6ZP8 - chains B and C of the 28 polymer chains in the assembly; structure by X-ray diffraction, 3.00 A resolution.

# Chain B
Name: Proteasome subunit alpha type-3
From: Saccharomyces cerevisiae S288C
Notes: EC 3.4.25.1
Reference sequence: P23638 (PSA3_YEAST); residues 0-257 here correspond to UniProt positions 1-258 (UniProt number = residue number + 1)
Chain sequence (258 residues; row label = number of the first residue in the row; numbering starts at 0):
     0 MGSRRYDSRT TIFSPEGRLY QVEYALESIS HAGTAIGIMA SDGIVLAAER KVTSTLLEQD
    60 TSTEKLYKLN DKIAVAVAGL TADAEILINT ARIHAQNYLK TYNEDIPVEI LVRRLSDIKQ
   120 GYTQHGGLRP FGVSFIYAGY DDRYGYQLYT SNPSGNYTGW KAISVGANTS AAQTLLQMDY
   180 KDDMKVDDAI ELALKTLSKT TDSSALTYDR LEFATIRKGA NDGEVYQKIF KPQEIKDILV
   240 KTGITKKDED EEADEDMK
Unresolved in the structure: 0, 245-257
Swiss-Prot annotation at these positions:
  - cross-link (Glycyl lysine isopeptide (Lys-Gly)): Lys99 (interchain with G-Cter in ubiquitin), Lys198 (interchain with G-Cter in ubiquitin), Lys230 (interchain with G-Cter in ubiquitin)

# Chain C
Name: Proteasome subunit alpha type-4
From: Saccharomyces cerevisiae S288C
Notes: EC 3.4.25.1
Reference sequence: P40303 (PSA4_YEAST); residues -1 to 252 here correspond to UniProt positions 1-254 (UniProt number = residue number + 2)
Chain sequence (254 residues; each row starts with the number of its first residue; numbers below 1 keep their minus sign (Met-1 is residue -1)):
    -1 MSGYDRALSI FSPDGHIFQV EYALEAVKRG TCAVGVKGKN CVVLGCERRS TLKLQDTRIT
    59 PSKVSKIDSH VVLSFSGLNA DSRILIEKAR VEAQSHRLTL EDPVTVEYLT RYVAGVQQRY
   119 TQSGGVRPFG VSTLIAGFDP RDDEPKLYQT EPSGIYSSWS AQTIGRNSKT VREFLEKNYD
   179 RKEPPATVEE CVKLTVRSLL EVVQTGAKNI EITVVKPDSD IVALSSEEIN QYVTQIEQEK
   239 QEQQEQDKKK KSNH
Unresolved in the structure: -1 to 0, 241-252
Swiss-Prot annotation at these positions:
  - modified residue: Thr58 (Phosphothreonine)

# Interface between chain B and chain C
Contacting residue pairs (77; chain B residue first):
  Arg3(B) - Arg4(C)  hydrogen bond (backbone-side chain)
  Asp6(B) - Tyr2(C)  hydrogen bond
  Asp6(B) - Arg4(C)  salt bridge
  Arg8(B) - Arg4(C)
  Thr10(B) - Leu6(C)
  Thr10(B) - Arg125(C)
  Ile11(B) - Leu6(C)  hydrophobic
  Ile11(B) - Gln17(C)
  Phe12(B) - Gln17(C)  hydrogen bond (backbone-side chain)
  Phe12(B) - Tyr20(C)  hydrophobic
  Phe12(B) - Ala21(C)  hydrophobic
  Phe12(B) - Leu76(C)  hydrophobic
  Phe12(B) - Arg125(C)
  Phe12(B) - Pro126(C)
  Phe12(B) - Gly128(C)
  Ser13(B) - Tyr20(C)
  Pro14(B) - Tyr20(C)  hydrophobic
  Pro14(B) - Glu23(C)
  Glu15(B) - Glu23(C)
  Glu15(B) - Arg27(C)  hydrogen bond (backbone-side chain)
  Gly16(B) - Tyr20(C)
  Gly16(B) - Glu23(C)
  Gly16(B) - Ala24(C)
  Gly16(B) - Arg27(C)  hydrogen bond (backbone-side chain)
  Arg17(B) - Arg27(C)
  Leu18(B) - Leu76(C)  hydrophobic
  Leu18(B) - Arg125(C)
  Met38(B) - Asp54(C)
  Met38(B) - Arg56(C)
  Arg112(B) - Arg81(C)
  Ser115(B) - Arg81(C)  hydrogen bond (backbone-side chain)
  Asp116(B) - Arg81(C)  salt bridge
  Asp116(B) - Ile82(C)
  Gln119(B) - Ala78(C)
  Gln119(B) - Asp79(C)
  Gln119(B) - Ile82(C)
  Thr122(B) - Arg125(C)  hydrogen bond (backbone-side chain)
  Gln123(B) - Tyr118(C)
  Gln123(B) - Gly123(C)
  Gln123(B) - Val124(C)
  Gln123(B) - Arg125(C)  hydrogen bond (backbone-backbone)
  Gln123(B) - Pro126(C)
  Gln123(B) - Phe127(C)
  His124(B) - Gly123(C)
  His124(B) - Val124(C)
  Gly125(B) - Tyr2(C)
  Gly125(B) - Gly123(C)
  Gly126(B) - Tyr2(C)
  Tyr143(B) - Arg56(C)  hydrogen bond (backbone-side chain)
  Tyr143(B) - Ile57(C)  hydrophobic
  Tyr145(B) - Arg56(C)  hydrogen bond (backbone-side chain)
  Gln146(B) - Ile57(C)
  Leu147(B) - Ile57(C)
  Tyr148(B) - Ile57(C)
  Ser153(B) - Ala78(C)
  Gly154(B) - Ala78(C)
  Gly154(B) - Arg81(C)  hydrogen bond (backbone-side chain)
  Asn155(B) - Asn77(C)
  Asn155(B) - Ala78(C)
  Tyr156(B) - Pro59(C)  hydrophobic
  Tyr156(B) - Arg81(C)
  Gly158(B) - Gln53(C)
  Gly158(B) - Asp54(C)  hydrogen bond (backbone-backbone)
  Gly158(B) - Ile57(C)
  Gly158(B) - Thr58(C)  hydrogen bond (backbone-side chain)
  Trp159(B) - Leu50(C)  hydrophobic
  Trp159(B) - Lys51(C)
  Trp159(B) - Leu52(C)
  Trp159(B) - Gln53(C)
  Trp159(B) - Asp54(C)
  Lys160(B) - Leu52(C)  hydrogen bond (backbone-backbone)
  Lys160(B) - Gln53(C)
  Lys160(B) - Asp54(C)
  Ala161(B) - Leu52(C)
  Gln172(B) - Leu52(C)
  Leu175(B) - Leu52(C)
  Gln176(B) - Leu52(C)
Interface residues without a listed pair, chain B (41 interface residues in all): Glu108, Thr157, Tyr179

# Overview
41 residues of chain B face 31 of chain C across their interface; the contacts include 14 hydrogen bonds and 2
salt bridges. Polar pairs include Asp6(B)-Arg4(C), Asp116(B)-Arg81(C) and Arg3(B)-Arg4(C).
Here chain B is Proteasome subunit alpha type-3 and chain C is Proteasome subunit alpha type-4, both from
Saccharomyces cerevisiae S288C. Entry 6ZP8 (Yeast 20S proteasome in complex with glidobactin-like natural
product HB335) was determined by X-ray diffraction together with 6ZOU and 6ZP6 from the same study.
